PDB entry 3ARJ | X-ray diffraction, 1.81 A resolution | chain A

[Chain A]
Name: Hemoglobin V
Source organism: Tokunagayusurika akamusi
Reference sequence: Q7M422 (Q7M422_9DIPT); numbering as in UniProt (aligned over 1-152)
Amino-acid sequence (152 residues; numbered 1 to 152; the number before each row is that of its first residue):
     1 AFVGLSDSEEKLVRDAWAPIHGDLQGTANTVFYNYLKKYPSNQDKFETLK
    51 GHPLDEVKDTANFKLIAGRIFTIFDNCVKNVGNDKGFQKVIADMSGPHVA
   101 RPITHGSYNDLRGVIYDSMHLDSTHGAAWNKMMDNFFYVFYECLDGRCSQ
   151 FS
Cystine bridges: C143-C148
Bound ions: heme Fe near H98 (its only coordinating residue here)
Ligand contacts: heme (HEM): Y35, N42, K45, F46, R69, I70, I73, F74, M94, P97, H98, R101, I103, S107, Y108, L111, F136, F137

[Summary]
Ligands of chain A: heme.
Chain A is Hemoglobin V (Tokunagayusurika akamusi); the structure, Cl- binding hemoglobin component V form
Propsilocerus akamusi under 500 mM NaCl at pH 4.6, was determined by X-ray diffraction together with 3ARK and
3ARL from the same study.
